Entry 4BW5 (X-ray diffraction, 3.20 A resolution); this record covers chains A and B.

# Chain A (and B)
Protein: Potassium channel subfamily K member 10
Source organism: Homo sapiens
Notes: fragment: isoform c, residues 67-340; chain B of this document is another copy of the same molecule, construct and numbering; everything in this record applies to it too
UniProtKB: P57789 (KCNKA_HUMAN); numbering as in UniProt (aligned over 67-340)
Amino-acid sequence (282 residues; numbered 66 to 347; the number before each row is that of its first residue):
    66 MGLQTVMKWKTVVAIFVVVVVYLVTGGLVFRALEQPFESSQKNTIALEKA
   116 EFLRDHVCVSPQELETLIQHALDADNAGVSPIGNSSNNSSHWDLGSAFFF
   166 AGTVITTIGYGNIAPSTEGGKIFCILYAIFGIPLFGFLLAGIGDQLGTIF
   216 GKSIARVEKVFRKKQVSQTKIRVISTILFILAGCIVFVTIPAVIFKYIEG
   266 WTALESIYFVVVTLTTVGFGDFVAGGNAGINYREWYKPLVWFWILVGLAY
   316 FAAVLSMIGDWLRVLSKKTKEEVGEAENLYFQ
Disordered / not traced: 66-72, 149-152, 229-235, 332-347 (chain B: 66-72, 149-154, 333-347)
Differences from the reference sequence: expression tag (66, 341-347)
Bound ions: K+ site 1: Thr172, Ile173, Thr281, Val282 (shared with Thr172(B), Ile173(B), Thr281(B), Val282(B) of chain B); K+ site 2: Thr172, Thr281 (shared with Thr172(B), Thr281(B) of chain B); K+ site 3: Ile173, Gly174, Val282, Gly283 (shared with Ile173(B), Gly174(B), Val282(B), Gly283(B) of chain B); K+ site 4: Gly174, Tyr175, Gly283, Phe284 (shared with Gly174(B), Tyr175(B), Gly283(B), Phe284(B) of chain B)
Ligand contacts: 1,2-diacyl-sn-glycero-3-phosphocholine (PC1): Val251, Pro256, Ile259, Phe260, Trp308
Swiss-Prot annotation at these positions:
  - binding site (K(+)): Val277
From the paper describing this entry:
  - conformationally variable residues (helix shift, side-chain flip): Gly201, Gly206, Phe215, Phe244, Ile245, Gly248, Gly312, Tyr315, Phe316, Leu320, Trp326
  - contacts within the chain: Phe244-Tyr315

# Chain A / chain B interface
Disulfides between the chains: Cys123(A)-Cys123(B)
Contacting residue pairs (230; chain A residue first):
  Trp74(A) with Gln210(B)
  Val77(A) with Leu203(B); Gly206(B); Ile207(B), hydrophobic
  Ile80(A) with Phe202(B), hydrophobic; Leu203(B)
  Phe81(A) with Leu203(B), hydrophobic; Leu310(B), hydrophobic
  Val83(A) with Leu199(B), hydrophobic
  Val84(A) with Leu199(B), hydrophobic; Leu203(B), hydrophobic
  Val85(A) with Phe163(B)
  Tyr87(A) with Ile170(B), hydrophobic; Tyr192(B), hydrogen bond (side chain-backbone); Phe195(B); Gly196(B), hydrogen bond (side chain-backbone); Leu199(B), hydrophobic
  Leu88(A) with Phe163(B), hydrophobic; Ala166(B); Gly167(B); Ile170(B), hydrophobic; Tyr192(B)
  Val89(A) with Phe163(B), hydrophobic
  Gly91(A) with Phe188(B); Tyr192(B)
  Gly92(A) with Ala162(B)
  Val94(A) with Phe188(B), hydrophobic
  Phe95(A) with Trp157(B), hydrophobic; Phe165(B), hydrophobic; Gly185(B); Phe188(B), hydrophobic; Cys189(B), hydrophobic; Tyr192(B), hydrophobic
  Arg96(A) with Trp157(B)
  Leu98(A) with Thr182(B), hydrogen bond (backbone-side chain); Gly184(B); Gly185(B); Phe188(B), hydrophobic
  Glu99(A) with Trp157(B); Pro180(B); Ser181(B), hydrogen bond (side chain-backbone); Thr182(B), hydrogen bond (side chain-backbone); Gly185(B)
  Gln100(A) with Ser155(B); Trp157(B)
  Phe102(A) with Ser181(B); Thr182(B)
  Glu103(A) with Val144(B); Ser155(B), hydrogen bond; His156(B), salt bridge; Trp157(B)
  Gln106(A) with Ala142(B)
  Lys107(A) with Val144(B)
  Ile110(A) with His135(B); Ala136(B), hydrophobic; Ala139(B), hydrophobic; Val144(B), hydrophobic; Pro146(B), hydrophobic
  Lys114(A) with Pro146(B), hydrogen bond (side chain-backbone); Ile147(B); Gly148(B)
  Phe117(A) with Val124(B), hydrophobic; Glu128(B); Leu132(B), hydrophobic
  His121(A) with Cys123(B), hydrogen bond (side chain-backbone); Val124(B); Glu128(B)
  Cys123(A) with His121(B), hydrogen bond (backbone-side chain); Cys123(B), disulfide
  Val124(A) with Phe117(B), hydrophobic; His121(B); Val124(B), hydrophobic
  Glu128(A) with Phe117(B); His121(B)
  Leu129(A) with Leu132(B), hydrophobic
  Glu130(A) with Pro146(B); Ile147(B); Gly148(B), hydrogen bond (side chain-backbone)
  Leu132(A) with Phe117(B), hydrophobic; Leu129(B), hydrophobic; Leu132(B), hydrophobic
  Ile133(A) with Pro146(B); Ile147(B), hydrophobic
  Gln134(A) with Ile147(B)
  His135(A) with Ile110(B); Glu113(B), salt bridge
  Ala136(A) with Ile110(B), hydrophobic; Ile133(B), hydrophobic
  Leu137(A) with Asp140(B); Pro146(B); Ile147(B), hydrophobic
  Asp138(A) with Gln106(B)
  Ala139(A) with Ile110(B), hydrophobic
  Asp140(A) with Leu137(B)
  Ala142(A) with Phe102(B), hydrophobic; Gln106(B)
  Val144(A) with Glu103(B); Lys107(B); Ile110(B), hydrophobic
  Pro146(A) with Ile110(B), hydrophobic; Lys114(B), hydrogen bond (backbone-side chain); Glu130(B); Ile133(B); Leu137(B)
  Ile147(A) with Lys114(B); Glu130(B); Ile133(B), hydrophobic; Gln134(B); Leu137(B), hydrophobic
  Gly148(A) with Lys114(B); Glu130(B), hydrogen bond (backbone-side chain)
  Asn153(A) with Lys107(B)
  Ser154(A) with Lys107(B), hydrogen bond (backbone-side chain)
  Ser155(A) with Gln100(B); Glu103(B), hydrogen bond
  His156(A) with Glu103(B), salt bridge
  Trp157(A) with Phe95(B), hydrophobic; Arg96(B); Glu99(B); Gln100(B); Glu103(B)
  Leu159(A) with Leu93(B), hydrophobic; Arg96(B)
  Ala162(A) with Gly92(B)
  Phe163(A) with Val85(B); Leu88(B), hydrophobic; Val89(B)
  Phe165(A) with Phe95(B), hydrophobic; Phe284(B), hydrophobic
  Ala166(A) with Leu88(B)
  Gly167(A) with Leu88(B)
  Val169(A) with Val282(B); Phe284(B), hydrophobic
  Ile170(A) with Tyr87(B), hydrophobic; Leu88(B), hydrophobic
  Thr172(A) with Thr280(B); Thr281(B); Val282(B)
  Ile173(A) with Val282(B)
  Gly174(A) with Val282(B); Gly283(B); Phe284(B)
  Tyr175(A) with Phe284(B)
  Gly176(A) with Phe284(B)
  Ala179(A) with Asp286(B)
  Pro180(A) with Glu99(B); Tyr273(B)
  Ser181(A) with Glu99(B), hydrogen bond (backbone-side chain); Phe102(B)
  Thr182(A) with Leu98(B), hydrogen bond (side chain-backbone); Glu99(B), hydrogen bond (backbone-side chain)
  Glu183(A) with Leu269(B); Glu270(B)
  Gly184(A) with Leu98(B)
  Gly185(A) with Phe95(B); Leu98(B); Glu99(B)
  Lys186(A) with Leu269(B); Tyr273(B)
  Ile187(A) with Leu269(B), hydrophobic
  Phe188(A) with Gly91(B); Val94(B), hydrophobic; Phe95(B), hydrophobic; Leu98(B), hydrophobic
  Cys189(A) with Phe95(B), hydrophobic; Phe284(B), hydrophobic
  Ile190(A) with Tyr273(B), hydrophobic; Val276(B), hydrophobic
  Tyr192(A) with Tyr87(B), hydrogen bond (backbone-side chain); Leu88(B); Gly91(B); Phe95(B), hydrophobic
  Ile194(A) with Leu320(B); Ile323(B)
  Phe195(A) with Tyr87(B); Ile323(B), hydrophobic
  Gly196(A) with Tyr87(B), hydrogen bond (backbone-side chain)
  Ile197(A) with Thr280(B)
  Pro198(A) with Leu320(B); Ile323(B), hydrophobic; Gly324(B)
  Leu199(A) with Val83(B), hydrophobic; Val84(B), hydrophobic; Tyr87(B), hydrophobic
  Phe202(A) with Gly324(B); Arg328(B)
  Leu203(A) with Val77(B); Ile80(B); Phe81(B), hydrophobic; Val84(B), hydrophobic
  Gly206(A) with Val77(B)
  Ile207(A) with Val77(B), hydrophobic
  Gln210(A) with Lys73(B); Trp74(B); Val77(B)
  Leu269(A) with Glu183(B); Lys186(B); Ile187(B), hydrophobic
  Tyr273(A) with Pro180(B); Lys186(B); Ile190(B), hydrophobic
  Val276(A) with Ile190(B), hydrophobic
  Thr280(A) with Thr172(B); Ile197(B)
  Thr281(A) with Thr172(B)
  Val282(A) with Val169(B); Thr172(B); Ile173(B); Gly174(B)
  Gly283(A) with Gly174(B)
  Phe284(A) with Phe165(B), hydrophobic; Val169(B), hydrophobic; Gly174(B); Tyr175(B); Gly176(B); Cys189(B), hydrophobic
  Asp286(A) with Ala179(B)
  Phe287(A) with Lys186(B)
  Trp306(A) with Leu88(B), hydrophobic
  Leu310(A) with Phe81(B), hydrophobic
  Phe316(A) with Ile194(B), hydrophobic
  Leu320(A) with Ile194(B); Pro198(B)
  Ile323(A) with Ile194(B); Phe195(B), hydrophobic; Pro198(B), hydrophobic
  Gly324(A) with Pro198(B); Phe202(B)
  Trp326(A) with Phe195(B), hydrophobic
  Arg328(A) with Phe202(B)
Interface residues without a listed pair, chain A (115 interface residues in all): Lys73, Glu113, Val122, Gly143, Asp158, Ile178, Ala193, Glu270, Ile272, Leu327
Interface residues without a listed pair, chain B (113 interface residues in all): Val122, Asp138, Gly143, Asp158, Leu159, Ile178, Leu191, Ala193, Thr267, Ile272, Phe287, Leu327

# Overview
115 residues of chain A and 113 residues of chain B are in contact; the contacts include 1 disulfide bond, 19
hydrogen bonds and 3 salt bridges. Among the polar pairs are Glu103(A)-His156(B), His135(A)-Glu113(B) and
Tyr87(A)-Tyr192(B). The paper reports conformational variability at Gly201(A), Gly206(A) and Phe215(A) among
others; contacts within the chain involving Tyr315(A) and Phe244(A).
Both chains are Potassium channel subfamily K member 10 (Homo sapiens). Entry 4BW5 (Crystal structure of human
two pore domain potassium ion channel TREK2 (K2P10.1)) was determined by X-ray diffraction together with 4XDJ
and 4XDK from the same study.
